PDB entry 6T0Q | X-ray diffraction, 2.05 A resolution | chain A

[Chain A]
Name: Lectin
Source organism: Pleurotus ostreatus
UniProtKB: E7E2M2 (E7E2M2_PLEOS); residues 21-373 here = UniProt positions 21-373
Sequence (353 residues; row label = number of the first residue in the row):
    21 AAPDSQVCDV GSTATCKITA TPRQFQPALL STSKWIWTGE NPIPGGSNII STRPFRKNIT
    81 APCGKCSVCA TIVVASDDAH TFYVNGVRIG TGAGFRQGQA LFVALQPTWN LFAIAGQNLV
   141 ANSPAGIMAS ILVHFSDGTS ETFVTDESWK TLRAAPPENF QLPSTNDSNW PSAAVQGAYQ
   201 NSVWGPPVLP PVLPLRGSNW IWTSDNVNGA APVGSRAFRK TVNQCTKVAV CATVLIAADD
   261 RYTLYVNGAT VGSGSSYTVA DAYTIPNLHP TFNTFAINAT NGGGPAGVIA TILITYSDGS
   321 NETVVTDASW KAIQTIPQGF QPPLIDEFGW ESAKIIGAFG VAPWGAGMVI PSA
Unresolved in the structure: 21-33
Disulfide bonds: Cys245 forms a disulfide with the same residue of a neighbouring copy of this chain
Disulfide bonds: Cys36-Cys86, Cys89-Cys251
Differences from the reference sequence: conflict Gly31 (Asp in E7E2M2), Arg43 (Ser in E7E2M2), Ser51 (Asn in E7E2M2), Thr52 (Ala in E7E2M2)
Ligand contacts:
  - Ca2+ (CA), molecule 1: Asp97, Asp98, Asn138, Val140, Ser143, Pro144
  - Ca2+ (CA), molecule 2: Asp259, Asp260, Asn301, Gly302, Gly303, Gly304, Pro305
  - N-acetylglucosamine (NAG; 2-acetamido-2-deoxy-beta-D-glucopyranose), molecule 1: Arg76, Asn78, Thr80, Trp129, Leu131, Pro183
  - N-acetylglucosamine (NAG), molecule 2: Arg76, Asn78, Thr80, Thr128, Trp129, Leu131, Pro183

[Summary]
Chain A binds N-acetylglucosamine and Ca2+.
Chain A is Lectin (Pleurotus ostreatus); the structure, Pleurotus Ostreatus Lectin (POL), apo form, was
determined by X-ray diffraction, deposited together with 6T1D.
